PDB entry 2AU6 | X-ray diffraction, 1.20 A resolution | chain A

# Chain A
Name: Inorganic pyrophosphatase
Source organism: Escherichia coli
Notes: EC 3.6.1.1
Reference sequence: P0A7A9 (IPYR_ECOLI); residues 1-175 here = UniProt positions 1-175
Chain sequence (175 residues; numbered 1 to 175; the number before each row is that of its first residue):
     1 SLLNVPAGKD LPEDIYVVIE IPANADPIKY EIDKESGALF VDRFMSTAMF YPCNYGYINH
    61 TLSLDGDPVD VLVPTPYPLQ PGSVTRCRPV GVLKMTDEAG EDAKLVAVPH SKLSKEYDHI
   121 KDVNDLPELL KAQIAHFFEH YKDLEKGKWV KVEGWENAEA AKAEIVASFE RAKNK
Small-molecule neighbours:
  - Mn2+ (MN), molecule 1: Glu20, Lys29, Tyr55, Asp67, Pro68, Asp70
  - Mn2+ (MN), molecule 2: Lys29, Glu31, Asp42, Arg43, Asp67
  - Mn2+ (MN), molecule 3: Asp65, Asp67, Asp70, Asp102, Lys104
  - Mn2+ (MN), molecule 4: Asp65, Asp97, Asp102, Lys104, Tyr141, Lys142
  - pyrophosphate (POP): Lys29, Glu31, Asp42, Arg43, Tyr51, Tyr55, Asp65, Asp67, Asp70, Asp97, Asp102, Lys104, Tyr141, Lys142

# Summary
Chain A binds 4 copies of Mn2+ and pyrophosphate.
Chain A is Inorganic pyrophosphatase (Escherichia coli); the structure, Crystal structure of catalytic
intermediate of inorganic pyrophosphatase, was determined by X-ray diffraction (same publication as 2AU7,
2AU8, 2AU9 and 2AUU).
